Entry 3PM5 (X-ray diffraction, 2.30 A resolution); this record covers chain A.

== Chain A ==
Name: Benzoyl-CoA oxygenase component B
From: Azoarcus evansii
Notes: EC 1.14.12.21; fragment: BoxB
UniProt: Q9AIX7 (BOXB_AZOEV); numbering as in UniProt (aligned over 1-473)
Chain sequence (481 residues; row label = number of the first residue in the row):
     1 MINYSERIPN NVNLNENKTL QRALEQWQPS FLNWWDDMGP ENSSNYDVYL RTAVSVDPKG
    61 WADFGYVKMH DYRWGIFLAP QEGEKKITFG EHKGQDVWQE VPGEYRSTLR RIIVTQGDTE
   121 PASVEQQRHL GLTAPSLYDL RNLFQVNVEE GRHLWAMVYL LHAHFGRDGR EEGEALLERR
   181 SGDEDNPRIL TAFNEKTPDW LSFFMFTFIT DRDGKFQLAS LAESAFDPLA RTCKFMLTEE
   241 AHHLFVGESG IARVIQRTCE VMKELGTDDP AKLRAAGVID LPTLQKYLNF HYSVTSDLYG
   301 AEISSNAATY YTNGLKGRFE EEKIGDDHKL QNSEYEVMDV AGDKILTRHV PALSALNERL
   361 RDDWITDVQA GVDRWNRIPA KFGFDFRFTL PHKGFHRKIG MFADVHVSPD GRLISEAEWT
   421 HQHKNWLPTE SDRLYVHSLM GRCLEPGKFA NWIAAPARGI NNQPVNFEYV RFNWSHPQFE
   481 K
Not modelled in the structure: 1-2, 475-481
Metal / ion sites: Fe ion site 1: Glu120, Glu150, His153; Fe ion site 2: Glu150, Asp211, Glu240, His243
Ligand contacts:
  - benzoyl coenzyme A (BYC): Ile112, Thr115, Gln116, Thr119, Glu120, Ser123, Glu150, Leu190, Phe193, Phe206, Thr210, Asp211, Asp213, Gly214, Gln217, Leu221, Leu298, Tyr299, Gly300, Ala301, Ser304, Ser305, Asn306, Tyr310, Lys316, Asn357, Ile399
  - s-1,2-propanediol (PGO): Arg106, Phe165, Gly166, Arg167, Asp168

== In short ==
Ligands of chain A: s-1,2-propanediol and benzoyl coenzyme A. Glu120, Glu150 and His153 form the Fe ion site
1. Glu150, Asp211, Glu240 and His243 coordinate Fe ion site 2.
Chain A is Benzoyl-CoA oxygenase component B (Azoarcus evansii); the structure, Crystal Structure of BoxB in
mixed valent state with bound benzoyl-CoA, was determined by X-ray diffraction, deposited together with 3PER,
3PF7 and 3Q1G.
